8IHT - chains G and I of the 16 polymer chains in the assembly; structure by electron microscopy, 3.72 A resolution.

# Chain G
Molecule: Histone H2A
Source organism: Xenopus laevis
Reference sequence: Q6AZJ8 (Q6AZJ8_XENLA); residues 1-129 here correspond to UniProt positions 2-130 (UniProt number = residue number + 1)
Chain sequence (129 residues; numbered 1 to 129; the number before each row is that of its first residue):
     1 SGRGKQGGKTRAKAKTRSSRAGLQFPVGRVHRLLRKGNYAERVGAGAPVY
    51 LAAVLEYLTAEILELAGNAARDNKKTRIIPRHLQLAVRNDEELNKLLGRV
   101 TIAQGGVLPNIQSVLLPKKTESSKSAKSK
Disordered / not traced: 1-11, 118-129

# Chain I
Molecule: 164-nt DNA strand
Source organism: Xenopus laevis
Sequence (164 nucleotides; row label = number of the first residue in the row; numbers below 1 keep their minus sign (DT-91 is residue -91)):
   -91 TCGCCCTTACTGGCCGCCCTGGAGAATCCCGGTGCCGAGGCCGCTCAATT
   -41 GGTCGTAGACAGCTCTAGCACCGCTTAAACGCACGTACGCGCTGTCCCCC
     9 GCGTTTTAACCGCCAAGGGGATTACTCCCTAGTCTCCAGGCACGTGTCAG
    59 ATATATACATCCTG
Disordered / not traced: -91 to -86

# Interface between chain G and chain I
Contacting residue pairs (13):
  Arg29(G) - DG48(I)  hydrogen bond to the phosphate
  Arg29(G) - DC49(I)  salt bridge to the phosphate
  Arg35(G) - DA39(I)  salt bridge to the phosphate
  Arg42(G) - DT38(I)  hydrogen bond to the sugar
  Arg42(G) - DA39(I)  phosphate contact
  Val43(G) - DT38(I)  sugar contact
  Val43(G) - DA39(I)  hydrogen bond to the phosphate
  Gly44(G) - DT38(I)  phosphate contact
  Ala45(G) - DT38(I)  hydrogen bond to the phosphate
  Lys75(G) - DG58(I)  phosphate contact
  Thr76(G) - DA57(I)  hydrogen bond to the phosphate
  Thr76(G) - DG58(I)  hydrogen bond to the phosphate
  Arg77(G) - DG58(I)  hydrogen bond to the phosphate
Interface residues without a listed pair, chain G (10 interface residues in all): Glu41

# Overview
Chain G and chain I form an interface of 10 and 6 residues respectively, with 7 hydrogen bonds and 2 salt
bridges. Polar pairs include Arg42(G)-DT38(I), Arg29(G)-DG48(I) and Val43(G)-DA39(I).
Here chain G is Histone H2A and chain I is a 164-nt DNA strand, both from Xenopus laevis. Entry 8IHT (Rpd3S
bound to the nucleosome) was determined by electron microscopy, deposited together with 8IHM and 8IHN.
